5INC - chains A and E of the 3 polymer chains in the assembly; structure by X-ray diffraction, 2.88 A resolution.

# Chain A
Name: HLA class I histocompatibility antigen, B-58 alpha chain
Organism: Homo sapiens
UniProtKB: P10319 (1B58_HUMAN); residues 1-276 here correspond to UniProt positions 25-300 (UniProt number = residue number + 24)
Chain sequence (277 residues; row label = number of the first residue in the row):
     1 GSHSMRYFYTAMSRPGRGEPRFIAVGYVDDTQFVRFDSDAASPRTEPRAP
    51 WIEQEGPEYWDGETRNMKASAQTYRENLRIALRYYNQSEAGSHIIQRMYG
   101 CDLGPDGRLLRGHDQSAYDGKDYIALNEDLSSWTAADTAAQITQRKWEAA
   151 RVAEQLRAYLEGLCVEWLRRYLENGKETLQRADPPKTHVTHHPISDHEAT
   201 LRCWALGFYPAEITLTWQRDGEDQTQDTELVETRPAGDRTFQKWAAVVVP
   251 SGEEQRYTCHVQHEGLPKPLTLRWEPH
Differences from the reference sequence: variant Ile194 (Val218 in P10319); expression tag (277)
Disulfides: Cys101-Cys164, Cys203-Cys259

# Chain E
Name: Gln-ala-thr-gln-glu-val-lys-asn-trp
Chain sequence (9 residues; each row starts with the number of its first residue):
     1 QATQEVKNW

# How chain A and chain E interact
Contacting residue pairs - 40 pairs, chain A then chain E:
  Tyr7(A) with Gln1(E), hydrogen bond (side chain-backbone); Ala2(E), hydrogen bond (side chain-backbone)
  Tyr9(A) with Ala2(E); Thr3(E); Glu5(E)
  Glu63(A) with Gln1(E); Ala2(E), hydrogen bond (side chain-backbone)
  Asn66(A) with Ala2(E); Thr3(E), hydrogen bond (side chain-backbone); Gln4(E)
  Ser70(A) with Glu5(E)
  Thr73(A) with Val6(E); Lys7(E); Asn8(E), hydrogen bond (backbone-side chain)
  Tyr74(A) with Glu5(E), hydrogen bond
  Glu76(A) with Asn8(E)
  Asn77(A) with Lys7(E); Asn8(E), hydrogen bond; Trp9(E), hydrogen bond (side chain-backbone)
  Ile80(A) with Asn8(E); Trp9(E)
  Tyr84(A) with Trp9(E), hydrogen bond (side chain-backbone)
  Ile95(A) with Trp9(E), hydrophobic
  Arg97(A) with Thr3(E); Glu5(E), salt bridge
  Tyr99(A) with Ala2(E); Thr3(E), hydrogen bond (side chain-backbone)
  Ala117(A) with Trp9(E)
  Tyr123(A) with Trp9(E), hydrophobic
  Thr143(A) with Trp9(E), hydrogen bond (side chain-backbone)
  Lys146(A) with Trp9(E)
  Trp147(A) with Lys7(E); Asn8(E), hydrogen bond (side chain-backbone); Trp9(E)
  Tyr159(A) with Gln1(E), hydrogen bond (side chain-backbone); Ala2(E); Thr3(E)
  Leu163(A) with Gln1(E)
  Trp167(A) with Gln1(E), hydrogen bond
  Tyr171(A) with Gln1(E), hydrogen bond (side chain-backbone)
Other interface residues (no listed pair), chain A (31 interface residues in all): Met5, Tyr59, Met67, Ala81, Ser116, Tyr118, Val152, Leu156

# In short
Chain A and chain E form an interface of 31 and 9 residues respectively; the contacts include 15 hydrogen
bonds and 1 salt bridge. Polar pairs include Arg97(A)-Glu5(E), Tyr7(A)-Gln1(E) and Tyr7(A)-Ala2(E).
Here chain A is HLA class I histocompatibility antigen, B-58 alpha chain (Homo sapiens) and chain E is
Gln-ala-thr-gln-glu-val-lys-asn-trp. Entry 5INC (Crystal structure of HLA-B5801, a protective HLA allele for
HIV-1 infection) was determined by X-ray diffraction together with 5IM7 and 5IND from the same study.
